PDB entry 1A5L | X-ray diffraction, 2.20 A resolution | chains A and C of the 3 polymer chains in the assembly

== Chain A ==
Protein: Urease (gamma subunit)
Source organism: Klebsiella aerogenes
Notes: EC 3.5.1.5; engineered mutation(s): K217C, C319A
UniProtKB: P18316 (URE3_KLEAE); residues 1-100 here = UniProt positions 1-100
Chain sequence (100 residues; row label = number of the first residue in the row):
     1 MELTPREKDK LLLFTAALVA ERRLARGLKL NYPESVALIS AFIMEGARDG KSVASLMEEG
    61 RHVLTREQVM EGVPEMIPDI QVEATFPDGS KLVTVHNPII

== Chain C ==
Protein: Urease (alpha subunit)
Source organism: Klebsiella aerogenes
Notes: EC 3.5.1.5
UniProtKB: P18314 (URE1_KLEAE); numbering as in UniProt (aligned over 2-567)
Chain sequence (566 residues; numbered 2 to 567; the number before each row is that of its first residue):
     2 SNISRQAYAD MFGPTVGDKV RLADTELWIE VEDDLTTYGE EVKFGGGKVI RDGMGQGQML
    62 AADCVDLVLT NALIVDHWGI VKADIGVKDG RIFAIGKAGN PDIQPNVTIP IGAATEVIAA
   122 EGKIVTAGGI DTHIHWICPQ QAEEALVSGV TTMVGGGTGP AAGTHATTCT PGPWYISRML
   182 QAADSLPVNI GLLGKGNVSQ PDALREQVAA GVIGLCIHED WGATPAAIDC ALTVADEMDI
   242 QVALHSDTLN ESGFVEDTLA AIGGRTIHTF HTEGAGGGHA PDIITACAHP NILPSSTNPT
   302 LPYTLNTIDE HLDMLMVCHH LDPDIAEDVA FAESRIRRET IAAEDVLHDL GAFSLTSSDS
   362 QAMGRVGEVI LRTWQVAHRM KVQRGALAEE TGDNDNFRVK RYIAKYTINP ALTHGIAHEV
   422 GSIEVGKLAD LVVWSPAFFG VKPATVIKGG MIAIAPMGDI NASIPTPQPV HYRPMFGALG
   482 SARHHCRLTF LSQAAAANGV AERLNLRSAI AVVKGCRTVQ KADMVHNSLQ PNITVDAQTY
   542 EVRVDGELIT SEPADVLPMA QRYFLF
Unresolved in the structure: 309-338
Construct notes: engineered mutation C217 (Lys in P18314)
UniProt features mapped onto this chain:
  - active site: H320 (Proton donor)
  - binding site (Ni(2+)): H134, H136, H246, H272, D360
  - binding site (substrate): H219
  - mutagenesis: H134 (H134A: Abrogates activity and reduces binding to nickel ions), H136 (H136A: Abrogates activity and reduces binding to nickel ions), H219 (H219A: Reduces activity 500-fold and increases KM 1000-fold. Resistant to inactivation by diethylpyrocarbonate and iodoacetamide; H219N/Q: Increases KM 100-fold; optimum pH is 6), D221 (D221A: Reduces activity 1000-fold and increases KM 10-fold; D221N: Reduces activity 50-fold), H246 (H246A: Abrogates activity and reduces binding to nickel ions), H312 (H312A: Enhances thermal stability above 50 degrees Celsius), C319 (C319A: Reduces activity 2-fold, but increases KM only 1.7-fold; optimum pH is 6.7. Reduces binding of nickel ions. Resistant to inactivation by iodoacetamide ...), H320 (H320A: Reduces activity 100000-fold, but increases KM only 3-fold; optimum pH is 6.75. Resistant to inactivation by diethylpyrocarbonate and iodoacetamide ...), R336 (R336Q: Reduces activity 10000-fold, but has no effect on KM)

== How chain A and chain C interact ==
Contacting residue pairs - 38 pairs, chain A then chain C:
  R6(A) with N462(C)
  D9(A) with P470(C); H472(C), salt bridge; R474(C), salt bridge
  K10(A) with D460(C), salt bridge; Q469(C)
  L12(A) with H472(C)
  L13(A) with Q469(C); P470(C), hydrophobic
  V19(A) with F567(C), hydrophobic
  R23(A) with L566(C), hydrogen bond (side chain-backbone); F567(C)
  N31(A) with Q562(C), hydrogen bond (side chain-backbone); R563(C); F565(C), hydrogen bond (side chain-backbone)
  Y32(A) with F439(C), hydrophobic; R563(C), hydrogen bond (backbone-backbone)
  P33(A) with R563(C); Y564(C); F565(C); L566(C)
  E34(A) with L566(C)
  V36(A) with Q469(C)
  S40(A) with Q469(C)
  M70(A) with Q562(C); R563(C)
  E71(A) with R563(C), hydrogen bond (backbone-side chain)
  M76(A) with F439(C), hydrophobic; Y564(C), hydrophobic
  Q81(A) with I465(C); T467(C), hydrogen bond; P468(C); Q469(C), hydrogen bond (backbone-backbone)
  E83(A) with A463(C); S464(C), hydrogen bond
  L92(A) with S464(C); I465(C), hydrophobic; P468(C), hydrophobic
Other interface residues (no listed pair), chain A (21 interface residues in all): A16, V82
Other interface residues (no listed pair), chain C (19 interface residues in all): A438

== Summary ==
21 residues of chain A face 19 of chain C across their interface; the contacts include 8 hydrogen bonds and 3
salt bridges. Polar pairs include D9(A)-H472(C), D9(A)-R474(C) and K10(A)-D460(C).
Chain A is Urease (gamma subunit) and chain C is Urease (alpha subunit), both from Klebsiella aerogenes; the
structure, K217C variant of klebsiella aerogenes urease, was determined by X-ray diffraction, deposited
together with 1A5K, 1A5M, 1A5N and 1A5O.
